PDB entry 1NFR | X-ray diffraction, 2.10 A resolution | chains A and B of the 4 polymer chains in the assembly

# Chain A (and B)
Name: Putative oxidoreductase Rv2002
From: Mycobacterium tuberculosis
Notes: EC 1.1.1.53; chain B of this document is another copy of the same molecule, construct and numbering; everything in this record applies to it too
UniProt: P69167 (HSD_MYCTU); numbering as in UniProt (aligned over 1-260)
Sequence (260 residues; numbered 1 to 260; the number before each row is that of its first residue):
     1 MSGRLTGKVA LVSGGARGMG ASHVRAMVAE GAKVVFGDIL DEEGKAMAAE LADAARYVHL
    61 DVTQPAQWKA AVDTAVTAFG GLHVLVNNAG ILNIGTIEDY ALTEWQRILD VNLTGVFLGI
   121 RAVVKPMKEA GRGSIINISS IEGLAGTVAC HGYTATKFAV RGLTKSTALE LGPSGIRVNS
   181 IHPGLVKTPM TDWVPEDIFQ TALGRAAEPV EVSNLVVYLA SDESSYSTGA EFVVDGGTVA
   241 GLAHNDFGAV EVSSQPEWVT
Unresolved in the structure: 1, 246-260
Differences from the reference sequence: engineered mutation Thr6 (Ile in P69167), Mse47 (Val in P69167), Lys69 (Thr in P69167); modified residue (19, 27, 127, 190)
Modified positions: Mse19, Mse27, Mse47, Mse127, Mse190 (selenomethionine; parent Met)
Ligand contacts: NAD (nicotinamide-adenine-dinucleotide): Gly14, Ala16, Arg17, Gly18, Mse19, Gly20, Asp38, Ile39, Leu40, Leu60, Asp61, Val62, Thr63, Asn88, Ala89, Gly90, Ile91, Arg107, Val111, Ile138, Ser139, Ser140, Tyr153, Lys157, Pro183, Gly184, Leu185, Val186, Thr188, Pro189, Mse190, Thr191
What the authors report for this chain:
  - mutagenesis - S140A, Y153F: abolished catalytic activity on oxidation of androsterone
  - mutagenesis - S140A, Y153F: abolished catalytic activity
  - mutagenesis - E142A: increased catalytic activity on basic pH
  - mutagenesis - I6T/V47M/T69K, I6T/V47M, I6T/T69K: increased expression
  - mutagenesis - I6T, T69K: unchanged expression

# Interface between chain A and chain B
Contacting residue pairs - 66 pairs, chain A then chain B:
  Arg4(A) with Arg4(B); Glu223(B), salt bridge
  Lys165(A) with Ala240(B)
  Ala168(A) with Ala202(B)
  Leu169(A) with Ala202(B), hydrophobic; Gly237(B); Ala240(B); Gly241(B)
  Gly172(A) with Ala202(B)
  Pro173(A) with Ala202(B)
  Thr201(A) with Tyr226(B)
  Ala202(A) with Ala168(B); Leu169(B), hydrophobic; Gly172(B); Pro173(B)
  Leu203(A) with Ser225(B); Tyr226(B), hydrophobic; Thr228(B)
  Arg205(A) with Ser225(B); Tyr226(B), hydrogen bond (backbone-side chain)
  Ala206(A) with Tyr226(B)
  Ala207(A) with Tyr226(B), hydrophobic
  Glu211(A) with Ser225(B), hydrogen bond; Tyr226(B)
  Asn214(A) with Tyr218(B); Glu223(B), hydrogen bond (side chain-backbone)
  Leu215(A) with Tyr218(B), hydrogen bond (backbone-side chain)
  Tyr218(A) with Asn214(B); Leu215(B); Tyr218(B), hydrophobic
  Glu223(A) with Arg4(B), salt bridge; Asn214(B), hydrogen bond (backbone-side chain)
  Ser225(A) with Leu203(B); Arg205(B); Glu211(B), hydrogen bond
  Tyr226(A) with Leu185(B); Thr201(B); Leu203(B), hydrophobic; Arg205(B), hydrogen bond (side chain-backbone); Ala206(B); Ala207(B), hydrophobic; Glu211(B); Val234(B); Asp235(B), hydrogen bond (backbone-backbone); Gly236(B), hydrogen bond (backbone-backbone)
  Ser227(A) with Val233(B), hydrogen bond (side chain-backbone); Val234(B)
  Thr228(A) with Gly236(B); Gly237(B)
  Gly229(A) with Ala240(B)
  Ala230(A) with Val233(B)
  Glu231(A) with Glu231(B)
  Phe232(A) with Phe232(B), hydrophobic
  Val233(A) with Ser227(B), hydrogen bond (backbone-side chain); Ala230(B)
  Val234(A) with Tyr226(B); Ser227(B)
  Asp235(A) with Tyr226(B), hydrogen bond (backbone-backbone)
  Gly236(A) with Tyr226(B), hydrogen bond (backbone-backbone); Thr228(B)
  Gly237(A) with Leu169(B); Thr228(B)
  Ala240(A) with Lys165(B); Leu169(B); Gly229(B)
  Gly241(A) with Leu169(B)
Interface residues without a listed pair, chain A (34 interface residues in all): Arg177, Leu185
Interface residues without a listed pair, chain B (34 interface residues in all): Arg177

# In short
Chain A and chain B each contribute 34 residues to their interface; the contacts include 13 hydrogen bonds and
2 salt bridges. Polar pairs include Arg4(A)-Glu223(B), Arg205(A)-Tyr226(B) and Glu211(A)-Ser225(B). The paper
reports that I6T/V47M/T69K, I6T/V47M and I6T/T69K of chain A increase expression; S140A and Y153F of chain A
abolish catalytic activity on oxidation of androsterone; 8 substitutions were tested in all.
Chain A and chain B are both Putative oxidoreductase Rv2002 (Mycobacterium tuberculosis); the structure,
Rv2002 gene product from Mycobacterium tuberculosis, was determined by X-ray diffraction, deposited together
with 1NFF and 1NFQ.
